Entry 1RRJ (X-ray diffraction, 2.30 A resolution); this record covers chains B and A of the 3 polymer chains in the assembly.

# Chain B
Molecule: 22-nt DNA strand
Sequence (22 nucleotides; row label = number of the first residue in the row):
     1 AAAAAGACTT GGAAAAATTT TT
Residues lining bound ligands: topotecan, hycamtin / hydrolyzed product of topotecan: DT10, DG11, DG12

# Chain A
Protein: DNA topoisomerase I
Organism: Homo sapiens
Notes: EC 5.99.1.2
UniProt: P11387 (TOP1_HUMAN); numbering as in UniProt (aligned over 201-765)
Chain sequence (565 residues; numbered 201 to 765; the number before each row is that of its first residue):
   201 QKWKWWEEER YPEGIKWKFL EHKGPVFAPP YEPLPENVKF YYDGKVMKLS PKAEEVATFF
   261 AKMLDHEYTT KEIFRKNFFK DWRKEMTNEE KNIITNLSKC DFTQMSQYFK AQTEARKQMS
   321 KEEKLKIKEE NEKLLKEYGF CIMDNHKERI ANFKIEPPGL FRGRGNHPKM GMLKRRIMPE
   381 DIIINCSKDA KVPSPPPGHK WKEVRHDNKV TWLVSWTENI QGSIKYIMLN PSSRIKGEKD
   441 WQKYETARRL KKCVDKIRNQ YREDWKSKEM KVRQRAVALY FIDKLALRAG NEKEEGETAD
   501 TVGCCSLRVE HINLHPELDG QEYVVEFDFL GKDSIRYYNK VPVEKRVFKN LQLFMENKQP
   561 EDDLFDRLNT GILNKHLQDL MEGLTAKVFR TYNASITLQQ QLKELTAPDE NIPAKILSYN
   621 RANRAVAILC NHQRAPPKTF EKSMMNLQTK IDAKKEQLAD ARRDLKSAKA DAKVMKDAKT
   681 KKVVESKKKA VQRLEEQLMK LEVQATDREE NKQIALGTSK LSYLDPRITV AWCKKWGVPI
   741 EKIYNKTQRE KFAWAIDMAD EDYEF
Modified positions: Tyr-723 (o-phosphotyrosine; PTR)
Sequence notes: engineered mutation Ser-722 (Asn in P11387); modified residue (723)
Residues lining bound ligands: topotecan, hycamtin / hydrolyzed product of topotecan: Asn-352, Glu-356, Arg-364, Lys-532, Asp-533, Thr-718, Ser-722, Tyr-723
Curated features (UniProtKB/Swiss-Prot):
  - region (Interaction with DNA): Lys-425, Tyr-426, Arg-488 to Lys-493, Thr-585 to Lys-587
  - active site: Tyr-723 (O-(3'-phospho-DNA)-tyrosine intermediate)
  - site (Interaction with DNA): Arg-316, Arg-364, Trp-412, Lys-443, Thr-501, Lys-532, Asn-574, His-632, Lys-650
  - modified residue: Lys-280 (N6-acetyllysine), Ser-506 (Phosphoserine)
  - cross-link (Glycyl lysine isopeptide (Lys-Gly)): Lys-204 (interchain with G-Cter in SUMO2), Lys-336 (interchain with G-Cter in SUMO2), Lys-549 (interchain with G-Cter in SUMO2), Lys-642 (interchain with G-Cter in SUMO2), Lys-700 (interchain with G-Cter in SUMO2), Lys-712 (interchain with G-Cter in SUMO2)
  - natural variant: Lys-326 (K326R: In breast cancer), Met-370 (M370T: In CPT-resistant leukemia), Asp-533 (D533G: In CPT-resistant leukemia), Ser-722 (N722S: In CPT-resistant leukemia; this construct carries the variant), Thr-729 (T729A: In CPT-resistant lung cancer)
  - mutagenesis: Lys-532 (K532A: Almost abolishes enzyme activity; K532R: Strongly reduced enzyme activity), Tyr-723 (Y723F: No change in CPT-induced clearing from nuclei)

# Chain B / chain A interface
Pairs across the interface - 30 pairs, chain B then chain A:
  DG6(B) / Ile-424(A)  phosphate contact
  DG6(B) / Tyr-426(A)  sugar contact
  DA7(B) / Val-410(A)  phosphate contact
  DA7(B) / Trp-412(A)  hydrogen bond to the phosphate
  DA7(B) / Tyr-426(A)  hydrogen bond to the phosphate
  DC8(B) / Val-410(A)  phosphate contact
  DC8(B) / Thr-411(A)  hydrogen bond to the phosphate
  DC8(B) / Trp-412(A)  phosphate contact
  DC8(B) / Tyr-426(A)  base contact
  DC8(B) / Met-428(A)  phosphate contact
  DT9(B) / Lys-439(A)  phosphate contact
  DT9(B) / Lys-587(A)  hydrogen bond to the phosphate
  DT10(B) / Lys-443(A)  salt bridge to the phosphate
  DT10(B) / Lys-532(A)  hydrogen bond to the base
  DT10(B) / Lys-587(A)  salt bridge to the phosphate
  DT10(B) / Ser-722(A)  sugar contact
  DT10(B) / Tyr-723(A)  covalent bond
  DG11(B) / Gly-717(A)  phosphate contact
  DG11(B) / Thr-718(A)  hydrogen bond to the phosphate
  DG11(B) / Leu-721(A)  phosphate contact
  DG12(B) / Ala-715(A)  phosphate contact
  DG12(B) / Gly-717(A)  hydrogen bond to the phosphate
  DG12(B) / Thr-718(A)  hydrogen bond to the phosphate
  DA13(B) / Arg-634(A)  salt bridge to the phosphate
  DA14(B) / Lys-638(A)  phosphate contact
  DA16(B) / Thr-313(A)  phosphate contact
  DA16(B) / Arg-316(A)  salt bridge to the phosphate
  DA17(B) / Lys-324(A)  salt bridge to the phosphate
  DT18(B) / Lys-328(A)  salt bridge to the phosphate
  DT21(B) / Lys-650(A)  sugar contact
Other interface residues (no listed pair), chain B (14 interface residues in all): DT20
Other interface residues (no listed pair), chain A (31 interface residues in all): Lys-216, Arg-364, Arg-405, Lys-436, Asp-440, Thr-591, Ala-635, Leu-716

# Summary
The interface between chain B and chain A involves 14 residues on one side and 31 on the other; the contacts
include 1 covalent bond, 8 hydrogen bonds and 6 salt bridges. Polar pairs include DT10(B)/Lys-532(A),
DA7(B)/Trp-412(A) and DA7(B)/Tyr-426(A).
Chain B is a 22-nt DNA strand and chain A is DNA topoisomerase I (Homo sapiens); the structure, Structural
Mechanisms of Camptothecin Resistance by Mutations in Human Topoisomerase I, was determined by X-ray
diffraction, deposited together with 1RR8.
